PDB entry 2ATC | X-ray diffraction, 3.00 A resolution | chains A and B

Chain A:
Name: Aspartate carbamoyltransferase, catalytic chain
Organism: Escherichia coli
Notes: EC 2.1.3.2
Reference sequence: P0A786 (PYRB_ECOLI); aligned to UniProt positions 1-305 over residues 1-305 (the alignment contains insertions or deletions, so no single offset holds)
Chain sequence (305 residues; numbered 1 to 305; the number before each row is that of its first residue):
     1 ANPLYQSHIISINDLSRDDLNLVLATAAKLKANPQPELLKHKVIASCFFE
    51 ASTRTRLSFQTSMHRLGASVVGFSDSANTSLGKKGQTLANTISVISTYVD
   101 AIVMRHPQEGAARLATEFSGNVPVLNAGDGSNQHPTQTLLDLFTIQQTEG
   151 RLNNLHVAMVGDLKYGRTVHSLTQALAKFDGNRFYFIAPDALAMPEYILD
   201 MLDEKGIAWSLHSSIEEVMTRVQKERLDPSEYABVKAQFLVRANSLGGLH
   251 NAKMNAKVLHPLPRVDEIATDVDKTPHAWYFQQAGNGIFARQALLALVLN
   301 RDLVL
Sequence notes: conflict S7 (Lys in P0A786), Q60 (Glu in P0A786), Q86 (Glu in P0A786), N90 (Asp in P0A786), Q147 (Glu in P0A786), E149 (Gln in P0A786), N153 (Asp in P0A786), E196 (Gln in P0A786), ASX_234 (Asn242 in P0A786), L240 (Val248 in P0A786), V241 (Leu249 in P0A786), G248 (Asp253 in P0A786), M254 (Ala259 in P0A786), A256 (Met261 in P0A786); insertion (244, 246-247)
Modified / non-standard residues: ASX (asp/asn ambiguous) at position 234

Chain B:
Name: Aspartate carbamoyltransferase, regulatory chain
Organism: Escherichia coli
Reference sequence: P0A7F3 (PYRI_ECOLI); aligned to UniProt positions 1-151 over residues 2-152 (the alignment contains insertions or deletions, so no single offset holds)
Chain sequence (152 residues; each row starts with the number of its first residue):
     1 MTHNDKLQVAEIKRGTVINHIPAEIGFKLLSLFKLTETQDRITIGLNLPS
    51 GEMGRKDLIKIENTFLSEDEVDELALYAPQATVNRINDYEVVGKSRPSLP
   101 ERNIDVLVCPDSNCISHAEPVSSSFAVRRADDIALKCKYCEKEFSHNVVL
   151 AN
Sequence notes: conflict N4 (Asp3 in P0A7F3), D5 (Asn4 in P0A7F3), A10 (Glu9 in P0A7F3), E11 (Ala10 in P0A7F3), N19 (Asp18 in P0A7F3), E24 (Gln23 in P0A7F3), Q39 (Asp38 in P0A7F3), D40 (Gln39 in P0A7F3), E70 (Gln69 in P0A7F3), E73 (Gln72 in P0A7F3), N87 (Asp86 in P0A7F3), D88 (Asn87 in P0A7F3), D111 (Asn110 in P0A7F3), D131 (Asn in P0A7F3); insertion (103)
Ion coordination: Zn2+: C109, C114, C137, C140

Interface between chain A and chain B:
Residue-residue contacts (28):
  S11(A) with E141(B), hydrogen bond
  T87(A) with E119(B); P120(B)
  L88(A) with I115(B), hydrophobic; E119(B), hydrogen bond (backbone-side chain)
  A89(A) with E119(B)
  H106(A) with I115(B)
  P107(A) with N113(B)
  Q108(A) with N113(B); I115(B)
  E109(A) with D111(B); N113(B); Y139(B); C140(B); K142(B)
  G110(A) with Y139(B), hydrogen bond (backbone-backbone)
  A111(A) with I115(B), hydrophobic
  R113(A) with E141(B), salt bridge
  L114(A) with I115(B), hydrophobic; E119(B); V121(B), hydrophobic
  E117(A) with K138(B), salt bridge; Y139(B), hydrogen bond
  F118(A) with P120(B)
  D129(A) with Y139(B)
  N132(A) with E141(B), hydrogen bond; K142(B)
  Q133(A) with E141(B), hydrogen bond

In short:
17 residues of chain A face 11 of chain B across their interface, with 6 hydrogen bonds and 2 salt bridges.
Among the polar pairs are R113(A)-E141(B), E117(A)-K138(B) and S11(A)-E141(B). C109(B), C114(B), C137(B) and
C140(B) form the Zn2+ site.
Here chain A is Aspartate carbamoyltransferase, catalytic chain and chain B is Aspartate carbamoyltransferase,
regulatory chain, both from Escherichia coli. Entry 2ATC (Crystal and molecular structures of native and
ctp-liganded aspartate carbamoyltransferase from escherichia coli) was determined by X-ray diffraction.
